4G7O - chains B and D of the 9 polymer chains in the assembly; structure by X-ray diffraction, 2.99 A resolution.

# Chain B
Molecule: DNA-directed RNA polymerase subunit alpha
Source organism: Thermus thermophilus
Notes: EC 2.7.7.6
Reference sequence: Q5SHR6 (RPOA_THET8); numbering as in UniProt (aligned over 1-315)
Amino-acid sequence (315 residues; row label = number of the first residue in the row):
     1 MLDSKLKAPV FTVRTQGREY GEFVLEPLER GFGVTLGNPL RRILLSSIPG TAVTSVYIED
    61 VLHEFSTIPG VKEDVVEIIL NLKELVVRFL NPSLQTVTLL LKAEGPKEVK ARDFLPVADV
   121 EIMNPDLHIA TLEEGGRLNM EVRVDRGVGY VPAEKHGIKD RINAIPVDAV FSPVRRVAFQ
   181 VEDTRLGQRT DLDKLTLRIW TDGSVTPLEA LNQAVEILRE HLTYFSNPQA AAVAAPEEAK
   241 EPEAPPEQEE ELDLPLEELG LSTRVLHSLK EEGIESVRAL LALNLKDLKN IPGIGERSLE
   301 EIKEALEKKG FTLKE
Disordered / not traced: 1-6, 229-315

# Chain D
Molecule: DNA-directed RNA polymerase subunit beta'
Source organism: Thermus thermophilus
Notes: EC 2.7.7.6
Reference sequence: Q8RQE8 (RPOC_THET8); numbering as in UniProt (aligned over 1-1524)
Amino-acid sequence (1524 residues; numbered 1 to 1524; the number before each row is that of its first residue):
     1 MKKEVRKVRI ALASPEKIRS WSYGEVEKPE TINYRTLKPE RDGLFDERIF GPIKDYECAC
    61 GKYKRQRFEG KVCERCGVEV TKSIVRRYRM GHIELATPAA HIWFVKDVPS KIGTLLDLSA
   121 TELEQVLYFS KYIVLDPKGA ILNGVPVEKR QLLTDEEYRE LRYGKQETYP LPPGVDALVK
   181 DGEEVVKGQE LAPGVVSRLD GVALYRFPRR VRVEYVKKER AGLRLPLAAW VEKEAYKPGE
   241 ILAELPEPYL FRAEEEGVVE LKELEEGAFL VLRREDEPVA TYFLPVGMTP LVVHGEIVEK
   301 GQPLAEAKGL LRMPRQVRAA QVEAEEEGET VYLTLFLEWT EPKDYRVQPH MNVVVPEGAR
   361 VEAGDKIVAA IDPEEEVIAE AEGVVHLHEP ASILVVKARV YPFEDDVEVS TGDRVAPGDV
   421 LADGGKVKSD VYGRVEVDLV RNVVRVVESY DIDARMGAEA IQQLLKELDL EALEKELLEE
   481 MKHPSRARRA KARKRLEVVR AFLDSGNRPE WMILEAVPVL PPDLRPMVQV DGGRFATSDL
   541 NDLYRRLINR NNRLKKLLAQ GAPEIIIRNE KRMLQEAVDA LLDNGRRGAP VTNPGSDRPL
   601 RSLTDILSGK QGRFRQNLLG KRVDYSGRSV IVVGPQLKLH QCGLPKRMAL ELFKPFLLKK
   661 MEEKGIAPNV KAARRMLERQ RDIKDEVWDA LEEVIHGKVV LLNRAPTLHR LGIQAFQPVL
   721 VEGQSIQLHP LVCEAFNADF DGDQMAVHVP LSSFAQAEAR IQMLSAHNLL SPASGEPLAK
   781 PSRDIILGLY YITQVRKEKK GAGLEFATPE EALAAHERGE VALNAPIKVA GRETSVGRLK
   841 YVFANPDEAL LAVAHGIVDL QDVVTVRYMG KRLETSPGRI LFARIVAEAV EDEKVAWELI
   901 QLDVPQEKNS LKDLVYQAFL RLGMEKTARL LDALKYYGFT FSTTSGITIG IDDAVIPEEK
   961 KQYLEEADRK LLQIEQAYEM GFLTDRERYD QILQLWTETT EKVTQAVFKN FEENYPFNPL
  1021 YVMAQSGARG NPQQIRQLCG LRGLMQKPSG ETFEVPVRSS FREGLTVLEY FISSHGARKG
  1081 GADTALRTAD SGYLTRKLVD VTHEIVVREA DCGTTNYISV PLFQPDEVTR SLRLRKRADI
  1141 EAGLYGRVLA REVEVLGVRL EEGRYLSMDD VHLLIKAAEA GEIQEVPVRS PLTCQTRYGV
  1201 CQKCYGYDLS MARPVSIGEA VGIVAAQSIG EPGTQLTMRT FHTGGVAGAA DITQGLPRVI
  1261 ELFEARRPKA KAVISEIDGV VRIEETEEKL SVFVESEGFS KEYKLPKEAR LLVKDGDYVE
  1321 AGQPLTRGAI DPHQLLEAKG PEAVERYLVE EIQKVYRAQG VKLHDKHIEI VVRQMMKYVE
  1381 VTDPGDSRLL EGQVLEKWDV EALNERLIAE GKTPVAWKPL LMGVTKSALS TKSWLSAASF
  1441 QNTTHVLTEA AIAGKKDELI GLKENVILGR LIPAGTGSDF VRFTQVVDQK TLKAIEEARK
  1501 EAVEAKERPA ARRGVKREQP GKQA
Disordered / not traced: 1-2, 1238-1251, 1499-1524
Ion coordination: Zn2+ site 1: Cys58, Cys60, Cys73, Cys76; Mg2+ site 1: Asp739, Asp741, Asp743 (shared with 1 residue of chain I); Mg2+ site 2 near Lys840 (its only coordinating residue here); Zn2+ site 2: Cys1112, Cys1194, Cys1201, Cys1204

# Interface between chain B and chain D
Residue-residue contacts - 30 pairs, chain B then chain D:
  Leu45(B) - Leu851(D)
  Leu45(B) - His855(D)  hydrogen bond (backbone-side chain)
  Ser46(B) - His855(D)
  Phe65(B) - Pro809(D)  hydrophobic
  Asp74(B) - Arg872(D)  salt bridge
  Val76(B) - Val842(D)  hydrophobic
  Glu77(B) - Arg867(D)  salt bridge
  Glu77(B) - Arg872(D)  salt bridge
  Leu80(B) - Val842(D)  hydrophobic
  Leu80(B) - Ala844(D)
  Leu80(B) - Arg867(D)
  Asn81(B) - Arg867(D)
  Lys83(B) - Val842(D)  hydrogen bond (side chain-backbone)
  Lys83(B) - Glu848(D)  salt bridge
  Glu84(B) - Ala844(D)
  Glu84(B) - Asn845(D)
  Glu84(B) - Arg867(D)  salt bridge
  Gly149(B) - His855(D)
  Tyr150(B) - Phe843(D)
  Tyr150(B) - Glu848(D)  hydrogen bond
  Tyr150(B) - His855(D)
  Tyr150(B) - Ile857(D)  hydrophobic
  Pro152(B) - Ile857(D)  hydrophobic
  Glu154(B) - Lys840(D)  salt bridge
  Val170(B) - Glu848(D)
  Arg175(B) - Asp847(D)
  Arg176(B) - Arg884(D)
  Arg176(B) - Glu888(D)  salt bridge
  Gln188(B) - Asp685(D)
  Thr190(B) - Glu722(D)  hydrogen bond
Also at the interface, not in a pair above, chain B (25 interface residues in all): Asp168, Ser172, Val174, Gln180, Arg185, Arg198
Also at the interface, not in a pair above, chain D (23 interface residues in all): Glu692, Leu720, Leu839, Ala852, Ala854, Tyr936

# Overview
25 residues of chain B face 23 of chain D across their interface; the contacts include 4 hydrogen bonds and 7
salt bridges. Polar pairs include Asp74(B)-Arg872(D), Glu77(B)-Arg867(D) and Glu77(B)-Arg872(D). The Zn2+ site
1 is built by Cys58(D), Cys60(D), Cys73(D) and Cys76(D).
Here chain B is DNA-directed RNA polymerase subunit alpha and chain D is DNA-directed RNA polymerase subunit
beta', both from Thermus thermophilus. Entry 4G7O (Crystal structure of Thermus thermophilus transcription
initiation complex containing 2 nt of RNA) was determined by X-ray diffraction, deposited together with 4G7H
and 4G7Z.
